Entry 5NCW (X-ray diffraction, 1.50 A resolution); this record covers chains A and B.

# Chain A
Molecule: Serpin-type proteinase inhibitor, miropin
From: Tannerella forsythia
Reference sequence: G8UQY8 (G8UQY8_TANFA); residues 0-328 here correspond to UniProt positions 63-391 (UniProt number = residue number + 63)
Sequence (334 residues; numbered -5 to 328; the number before each row is that of its first residue; numbers below 1 keep their minus sign (Gly-5 is residue -5)):
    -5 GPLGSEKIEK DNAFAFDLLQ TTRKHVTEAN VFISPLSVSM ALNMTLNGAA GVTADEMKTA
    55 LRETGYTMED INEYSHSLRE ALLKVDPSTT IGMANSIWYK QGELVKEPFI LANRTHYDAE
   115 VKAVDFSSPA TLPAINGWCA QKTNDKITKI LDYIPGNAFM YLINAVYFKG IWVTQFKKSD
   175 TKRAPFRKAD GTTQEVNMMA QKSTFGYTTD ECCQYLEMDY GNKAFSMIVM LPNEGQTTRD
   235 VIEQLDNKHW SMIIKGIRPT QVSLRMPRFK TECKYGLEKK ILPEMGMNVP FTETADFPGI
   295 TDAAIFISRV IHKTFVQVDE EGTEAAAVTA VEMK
Sequence notes: expression tag (-5 to -1); conflict Gln135 (Arg198 in G8UQY8); engineered mutation Lys328 (Val391 in G8UQY8)
Disulfide bonds: Cys206-Cys207
Bound ions: Zn2+: His70, His110

# Chain B
Molecule: Serpin-type proteinase inhibitor, miropin
From: Tannerella forsythia
Reference sequence: G8UQY8 (G8UQY8_TANFA); residues 368-408 here correspond to UniProt positions 392-432 (UniProt number = residue number + 24)
Sequence (41 residues; numbered 368 to 408; the number before each row is that of its first residue):
   368 ATSSPSTTPI NFHINKPFVF AIREKSTGVI LFIGEIGEVK E
Not modelled in the structure: 368-375
Sequence notes: engineered mutation Ala368 (Lys392 in G8UQY8)

# Interface between chain A and chain B
Contacting residue pairs - 126 pairs, chain A then chain B:
  Ile2(A) with Thr394(B); Gly395(B)
  Asn6(A) with Gly395(B), hydrogen bond (side chain-backbone); Val396(B); Ile397(B), hydrogen bond (side chain-backbone)
  Phe10(A) with Ile397(B), hydrophobic
  Leu13(A) with Ile400(B), hydrophobic
  Arg17(A) with Glu402(B), salt bridge
  Ala23(A) with Gly404(B), hydrogen bond (backbone-backbone)
  Asn24(A) with Glu402(B); Ile403(B); Gly404(B), hydrogen bond (side chain-backbone); Glu405(B), hydrogen bond (side chain-backbone); Lys407(B)
  Val25(A) with Gly401(B); Glu402(B), hydrogen bond (backbone-backbone)
  Phe26(A) with Phe387(B), hydrophobic; Phe399(B), hydrophobic; Ile400(B)
  Ile27(A) with Phe399(B); Ile400(B), hydrogen bond (backbone-backbone)
  Ser28(A) with Leu398(B), hydrogen bond (side chain-backbone); Phe399(B)
  Pro29(A) with Leu398(B); Ile400(B), hydrophobic
  Leu30(A) with Leu398(B), hydrophobic
  Leu72(A) with Thr394(B)
  Ala75(A) with Thr394(B)
  Leu76(A) with Glu391(B); Thr394(B); Val396(B), hydrophobic
  Val79(A) with Glu391(B); Ser393(B)
  Val160(A) with Phe399(B), hydrophobic
  Phe162(A) with Phe399(B), hydrophobic
  Pro179(A) with Asn382(B)
  Phe180(A) with Ile381(B); Asn382(B); Lys383(B); Pro384(B); Val406(B), hydrophobic
  Arg181(A) with Asn382(B), hydrogen bond; Lys383(B); Pro384(B)
  Lys182(A) with Gly404(B); Glu405(B), salt bridge
  Ala183(A) with Pro384(B); Gly404(B), hydrogen bond (backbone-backbone)
  Gln188(A) with Glu405(B); Val406(B), hydrogen bond (side chain-backbone)
  Val190(A) with Val406(B), hydrophobic
  Asn191(A) with Glu408(B), hydrogen bond
  Met192(A) with Ile381(B)
  Lys196(A) with Pro376(B)
  Tyr201(A) with Ile377(B)
  Gln208(A) with Ile377(B); Asn378(B), hydrogen bond (side chain-backbone); Phe379(B)
  Tyr209(A) with Phe379(B)
  Leu210(A) with Phe379(B), hydrophobic
  Glu211(A) with Arg390(B), salt bridge; Lys392(B), salt bridge
  Asp213(A) with Lys392(B), salt bridge
  Lys217(A) with Lys392(B), hydrogen bond (backbone-side chain)
  Ala218(A) with Glu391(B); Lys392(B), hydrogen bond (backbone-backbone)
  Phe219(A) with Arg390(B); Glu391(B)
  Ser220(A) with Ala388(B); Ile389(B); Arg390(B), hydrogen bond (backbone-backbone); Lys392(B)
  Met221(A) with Phe387(B), hydrophobic; Ala388(B)
  Ile222(A) with Phe387(B); Ala388(B), hydrogen bond (backbone-backbone); Arg390(B)
  Val223(A) with Phe379(B); Ile381(B), hydrophobic; Val386(B)
  Met224(A) with Phe385(B); Val386(B), hydrogen bond (backbone-backbone)
  Leu225(A) with Phe379(B), hydrophobic; His380(B)
  Pro226(A) with Lys383(B), hydrogen bond (backbone-side chain); Pro384(B)
  Asn227(A) with Lys383(B), hydrogen bond (backbone-side chain)
  Glu228(A) with Lys383(B), salt bridge
  Thr232(A) with Pro384(B); Phe385(B); Val386(B); Glu402(B), hydrogen bond
  Ile236(A) with Val386(B), hydrophobic; Glu402(B)
  Trp244(A) with Ala388(B), hydrophobic; Arg390(B); Ile397(B), hydrophobic
  Ile248(A) with Arg390(B)
  Gln255(A) with Pro376(B); Ile377(B), hydrogen bond (backbone-backbone)
  Val256(A) with Ile377(B); Phe379(B), hydrophobic
  Ser257(A) with Ile377(B), hydrogen bond (backbone-backbone); Asn378(B); Phe379(B), hydrogen bond (backbone-backbone); His380(B), hydrogen bond
  Leu258(A) with Phe379(B)
  Arg259(A) with Phe379(B), hydrogen bond (backbone-backbone); His380(B); Ile381(B), hydrogen bond (backbone-backbone)
  Met260(A) with Ile381(B), hydrophobic
  Pro261(A) with Ile381(B); Val406(B), hydrophobic
  Arg262(A) with Val406(B); Glu408(B), salt bridge
  Phe263(A) with Phe385(B), hydrophobic; Phe387(B), hydrophobic; Ile403(B), hydrophobic; Val406(B), hydrophobic; Lys407(B)
  Lys264(A) with Lys407(B), hydrogen bond (backbone-backbone)
  Thr265(A) with Lys407(B)
  Thr317(A) with Ile389(B)
  Ala319(A) with Phe399(B), hydrophobic
  Ala320(A) with Phe399(B)
  Ala321(A) with Phe399(B), hydrophobic
Interface residues without a listed pair, chain A (73 interface residues in all): Ala9, Tyr214, Arg233, Val235, Leu239, Thr254, Val310

# In short
73 residues of chain A face 33 of chain B across their interface; the contacts include 28 hydrogen bonds and 7
salt bridges. Polar contacts include Arg17(A)-Glu402(B), Lys182(A)-Glu405(B) and Glu211(A)-Arg390(B). The Zn2+
site is built by His70(A) and His110(A).
Here chain A is Serpin-type proteinase inhibitor, miropin and chain B is Serpin-type proteinase inhibitor,
miropin, both from Tannerella forsythia. Entry 5NCW (Structure of the trypsin induced serpin-type proteinase
inhibitor, miropin (V367K/K368A mutant)) was determined by X-ray diffraction together with 5NCS and 5NCT from
the same study.
